PDB entry 6L7C | electron microscopy, 3.34 A resolution | chains F and O of the 27 polymer chains in the assembly

[Chain F]
Protein: Curli production assembly/transport protein CsgG
Organism: Escherichia coli O69:H11 str. 08-4661
UniProtKB: A0A027ZN26 (A0A027ZN26_ECOLX); residues -14 to 262 here correspond to UniProt positions 1-277 (UniProt number = residue number + 15)
Chain sequence (277 residues; numbered -14 to 262; the number before each row is that of its first residue; numbers below 1 keep their minus sign (Met-14 is residue -14)):
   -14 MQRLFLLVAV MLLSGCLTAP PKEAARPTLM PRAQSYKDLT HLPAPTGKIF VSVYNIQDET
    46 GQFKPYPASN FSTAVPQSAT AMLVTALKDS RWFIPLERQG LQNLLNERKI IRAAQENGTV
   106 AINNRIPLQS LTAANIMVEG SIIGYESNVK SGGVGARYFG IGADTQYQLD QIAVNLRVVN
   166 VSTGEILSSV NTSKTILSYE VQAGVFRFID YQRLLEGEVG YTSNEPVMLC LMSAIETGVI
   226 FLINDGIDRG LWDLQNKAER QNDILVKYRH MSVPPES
Disordered / not traced: -14 to 9

[Chain O]
Protein: CsgF
Organism: Escherichia coli
UniProtKB: B2CY45 (B2CY45_ECOLX); residues -18 to 119 here correspond to UniProt positions 1-138 (UniProt number = residue number + 19)
Chain sequence (138 residues; row label = number of the first residue in the row; numbers below 1 keep their minus sign (Met-18 is residue -18)):
   -18 MRVKHAVVLL MLISPLSWAG TMTFQFRNPN FGGNPNNGAF LLNSAQAQNS YKDPSYNDDF
    42 GIETPSALDN FTQAIQSQIL GGLLSNINTG KPGRMVTNDY IVDIANRDGQ LQLNVTDRKT
   102 GQTSTIQVSG LQNNSTDF
Disordered / not traced: -18 to 0, 37-119
What the authors report for this chain:
  - mutagenesis - N11A, F21D: unchanged binding to Curli production assembly/transport protein CsgG (chain F)

[Chain F / chain O interface]
Residue-residue contacts (39):
  Asn133(F) - Gly1(O)  hydrogen bond (side chain-backbone)
  Phe144(F) - Gln29(O)
  Gly145(F) - Gln29(O)
  Gln151(F) - Met3(O)
  Gln153(F) - Gly1(O)  hydrogen bond (side chain-backbone)
  Gln153(F) - Met3(O)
  Asp155(F) - Gly1(O)  hydrogen bond (side chain-backbone)
  Ser183(F) - Gly1(O)  hydrogen bond (side chain-backbone)
  Tyr184(F) - Met3(O)
  Glu185(F) - Met3(O)
  Glu185(F) - Arg8(O)  salt bridge
  Gln187(F) - Phe5(O)
  Gln187(F) - Gln6(O)  hydrogen bond (side chain-backbone)
  Gln187(F) - Arg8(O)  hydrogen bond
  Phe191(F) - Asn9(O)
  Phe191(F) - Leu22(O)
  Phe191(F) - Ala26(O)  hydrophobic
  Phe193(F) - Ala26(O)
  Phe193(F) - Gln27(O)
  Phe193(F) - Asn30(O)
  Phe193(F) - Tyr32(O)
  Ile194(F) - Tyr32(O)
  Asp195(F) - Tyr32(O)
  Tyr196(F) - Tyr32(O)
  Tyr196(F) - Lys33(O)
  Tyr196(F) - Asp34(O)
  Tyr196(F) - Pro35(O)
  Glu201(F) - Asn9(O)  hydrogen bond
  Glu201(F) - Asn11(O)  hydrogen bond
  Glu201(F) - Phe12(O)
  Glu203(F) - Phe7(O)
  Glu203(F) - Arg8(O)  hydrogen bond (side chain-backbone)
  Glu203(F) - Asn9(O)
  Gly205(F) - Phe5(O)
  Thr207(F) - Met3(O)  hydrogen bond (side chain-backbone)
  Thr207(F) - Phe5(O)
  Asn209(F) - Gly1(O)
  Asn209(F) - Thr2(O)
  Asn209(F) - Met3(O)  hydrogen bond (side chain-backbone)
Also at the interface, not in a pair above, chain F (23 interface residues in all): Tyr143, Tyr152, Tyr206
Also at the interface, not in a pair above, chain O (21 interface residues in all): Thr4, Leu23
From the paper, about this interface:
  - hot spots on chain O (mutagenesis) - R8A, N9A, L22D, L23D: decreased binding to Curli production assembly/transport protein CsgG (chain F)
  - hot spots on chain O (mutagenesis) - F5D, F7D, F12D: abolished binding to Curli production assembly/transport protein CsgG (chain F)
  - hot spots on chain O (mutagenesis) - N11A, F21D: unchanged binding to Curli production assembly/transport protein CsgG (chain F)

[Overview]
23 residues of chain F face 21 of chain O across their interface, with 11 hydrogen bonds and 1 salt bridge.
Polar contacts include Glu185(F)-Arg8(O), Asn133(F)-Gly1(O) and Gln153(F)-Gly1(O). From the paper: R8A, N9A
and L22D of chain O, among others, reduce binding to Curli production assembly/transport protein CsgG (chain
F); F5D, F7D and F12D of chain O abolish binding to Curli production assembly/transport protein CsgG (chain
F); 9 substitutions were tested in all.
Chain F is Curli production assembly/transport protein CsgG (Escherichia coli O69:H11 str. 08-4661) and chain
O is CsgF (Escherichia coli); the structure, CsgFG complex with substrate CsgAN6 peptide in Curli biogenesis
system, was determined by electron microscopy (same publication as 6L7A).
